PDB entry 8QMC | X-ray diffraction, 2.40 A resolution | chains B and H of the 6 polymer chains in the assembly

# Chain B
Protein: DNA topoisomerase (ATP-hydrolyzing), DNA topoisomerase 4 subunit A
Source organism: Streptococcus pneumoniae
Notes: EC 5.6.2.2; engineered mutation(s): Insertion of His at postion 648
UniProt: chimeric construct of J0V1V8, P72525: residues 412-647 from J0V1V8 (J0V1V8_STREE) positions 2-237 (UniProt number = residue number - 410); residues 1001-1488 from P72525 positions 1-488 (UniProt number = residue number - 1000)
Sequence (742 residues; numbered 403 to 1496; 352 numbers in that range are skipped by the numbering (no residue carries them; nothing is unmodelled there); the number before each row is that of its first residue):
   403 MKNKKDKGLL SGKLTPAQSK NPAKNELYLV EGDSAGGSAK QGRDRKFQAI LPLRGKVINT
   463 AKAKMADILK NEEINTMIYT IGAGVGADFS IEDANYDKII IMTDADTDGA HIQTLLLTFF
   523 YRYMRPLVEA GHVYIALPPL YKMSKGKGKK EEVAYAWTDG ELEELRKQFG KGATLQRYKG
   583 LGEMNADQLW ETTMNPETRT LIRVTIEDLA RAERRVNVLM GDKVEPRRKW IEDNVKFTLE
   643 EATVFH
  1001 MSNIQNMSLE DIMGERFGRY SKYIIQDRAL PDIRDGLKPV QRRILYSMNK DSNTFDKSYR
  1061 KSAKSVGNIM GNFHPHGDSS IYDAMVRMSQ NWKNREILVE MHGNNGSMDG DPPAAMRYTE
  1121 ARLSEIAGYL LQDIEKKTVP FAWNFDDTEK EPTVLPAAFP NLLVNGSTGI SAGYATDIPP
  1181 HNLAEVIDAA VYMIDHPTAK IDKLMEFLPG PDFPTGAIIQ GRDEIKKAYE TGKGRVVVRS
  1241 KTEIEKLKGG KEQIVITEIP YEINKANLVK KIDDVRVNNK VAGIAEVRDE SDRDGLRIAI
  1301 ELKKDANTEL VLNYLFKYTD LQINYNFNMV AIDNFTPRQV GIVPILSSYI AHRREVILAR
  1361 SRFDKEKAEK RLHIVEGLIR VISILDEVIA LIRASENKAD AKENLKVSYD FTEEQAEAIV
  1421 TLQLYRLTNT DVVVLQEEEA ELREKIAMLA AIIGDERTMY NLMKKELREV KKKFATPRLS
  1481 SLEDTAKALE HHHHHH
Unresolved in the structure: 403-410, 1487-1496
Differences from the reference sequence: initiating methionine (403); expression tag (404-411, 1489-1496); linker (648); conflict Thr1257 (Ile257 in P72525)
UniProt features mapped onto this chain:
  - active site: Tyr1118 (O-(5'-phospho-DNA)-tyrosine intermediate)
  - site: Lys1038 (Interaction with DNA), His1074 (Interaction with DNA), His1076 (Interaction with DNA), Arg1087 (Interaction with DNA), Lys1093 (Interaction with DNA), Arg1117 (Transition state stabilizer)
Ion coordination: Mg2+ site 1: Asp506, Asp508; Mg2+ site 2: Phe1316, Lys1317, Thr1319, Gln1322
Small-molecule neighbours: delafloxacin (TE9): Leu412, Gly434, Asp435, Leu455, Arg456, Gly457, Ser1079
Reported in the primary citation:
  - mutagenesis - S1079F (8-16-fold): decreased binding to fluoroquinolones (citing earlier work)

# Chain H
Molecule: 11-nt DNA strand
Sequence (11 nucleotides; numbered 1 to 11; the number before each row is that of its first residue):
     1 AACCGTATTA C

# Chain B / chain H interface
Contacting residue pairs - 39 pairs, chain B then chain H:
  Leu412(B) with DC4(H), phosphate contact; DG5(H), sugar contact
  Arg456(B) with DG5(H), hydrogen bond to the base
  Gly457(B) with DG5(H), base contact
  Lys458(B) with DG5(H), base contact; DT6(H), sugar contact; DA7(H), sugar contact
  Val459(B) with DT6(H), phosphate contact; DA7(H), sugar contact
  Ile460(B) with DT6(H), phosphate contact; DA7(H), phosphate contact
  Asn461(B) with DA7(H), hydrogen bond to the phosphate; DT8(H), hydrogen bond to the phosphate
  Lys464(B) with DT8(H), salt bridge to the phosphate; DT9(H), salt bridge to the phosphate
  Asn473(B) with DT6(H), sugar contact
  His513(B) with DA7(H), hydrogen bond to the phosphate; DT8(H), salt bridge to the phosphate
  Leu517(B) with DA7(H), sugar contact
  Val626(B) with DT9(H), sugar contact; DA10(H), phosphate contact
  Arg629(B) with DT9(H), salt bridge to the phosphate
  Arg630(B) with DA10(H), salt bridge to the phosphate
  Phe1017(B) with DT8(H), phosphate contact
  Arg1117(B) with DA1(H), phosphate contact
  Tyr1118(B) with DA1(H), hydrogen bond to the phosphate
  Ile1170(B) with DT8(H), base contact; DT9(H), sugar contact
  Ser1171(B) with DT8(H), phosphate contact
  Ala1172(B) with DT8(H), phosphate contact; DT9(H), phosphate contact
  Gly1173(B) with DT8(H), phosphate contact; DT9(H), hydrogen bond to the phosphate
  Tyr1174(B) with DT9(H), sugar contact
  Ala1175(B) with DT9(H), phosphate contact
  Lys1233(B) with DC11(H), salt bridge to the phosphate
  Arg1235(B) with DC11(H), phosphate contact
  Asn1326(B) with DC11(H), hydrogen bond to the sugar
  Asn1328(B) with DA10(H), phosphate contact
Interface residues without a listed pair, chain B (30 interface residues in all): Met622, Tyr1020, Pro1112
Interface residues without a listed pair, chain H (10 interface residues in all): DA2

# Overview
30 residues of chain B face 10 of chain H across their interface, with 7 hydrogen bonds and 6 salt bridges.
Polar pairs include Arg456(B)-DG5(H), Asn1326(B)-DC11(H) and Asn461(B)-DA7(H). Ligands of chain B:
delafloxacin. From UniProt: active-site residue Tyr1118(B) on chain B. The paper reports that S1079F of chain
B reduces binding to fluoroquinolones.
Chain B is DNA topoisomerase (ATP-hydrolyzing), DNA topoisomerase 4 subunit A (Streptococcus pneumoniae) and
chain H is an 11-nt DNA strand; the structure, High resolution structure of the Streptococcus pneumoniae
topoisomerase IV-complex with the V-site 18mer dsDNA and novel ..., was determined by X-ray diffraction (same
publication as 8QMB and 8C41).
